2K1N - chains C and D of the 6 polymer chains in the assembly; structure by solution NMR.

[Chain C (and D)]
Protein: AbrB family transcriptional regulator
From: Bacillus subtilis
Notes: fragment: sequence database residues 3-57; chain D of this document is another copy of the same molecule, construct and numbering; everything in this record applies to it too
Reference sequence: A0A063X7Z2 (A0A063X7Z2_BACIU); residues 1-55 here = UniProt positions 1-55
Sequence (55 residues; numbered 1 to 55; the number before each row is that of its first residue):
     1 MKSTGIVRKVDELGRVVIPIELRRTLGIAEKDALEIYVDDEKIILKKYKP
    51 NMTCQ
From the paper describing this entry:
  - binding site for the 25-nt DNA strand: R8, K9, D11, E12, R15, R23, R24

[How chain C and chain D interact]
Contacting residue pairs - 92 pairs, chain C then chain D:
  S3(C) with I36(D)
  T4(C) with Y37(D); V38(D)
  G5(C) with I36(D); Y37(D)
  I6(C) with L34(D); E35(D); I36(D)
  V7(C) with A33(D); L34(D)
  R8(C) with A33(D); L34(D); I36(D)
  K9(C) with D32(D)
  V10(C) with A29(D); E30(D); K31(D); D32(D); A33(D); L34(D)
  D11(C) with E30(D); K31(D)
  E12(C) with E30(D); K31(D)
  G14(C) with I18(D); R23(D)
  R15(C) with V10(D); D11(D); R15(D); V16(D); V17(D); I18(D)
  V16(C) with R15(D); V16(D); I18(D)
  V17(C) with G14(D); R15(D); V16(D); I36(D)
  I18(C) with I43(D)
  P19(C) with I36(D)
  L22(C) with Y37(D); V38(D); I43(D)
  R23(C) with L13(D); G14(D)
  L26(C) with I43(D)
  E30(C) with V10(D); D11(D); E12(D)
  K31(C) with D11(D); E12(D)
  D32(C) with R8(D); K9(D); V10(D)
  A33(C) with V7(D); R8(D)
  L34(C) with I6(D); V7(D); R8(D)
  E35(C) with G5(D); I6(D); V7(D)
  I36(C) with S3(D); T4(D); G5(D); I6(D)
  Y37(C) with S3(D); T4(D); G5(D)
  V38(C) with S3(D)
  E41(C) with L26(D); K47(D)
  K42(C) with L45(D); K46(D)
  I43(C) with L22(D); L26(D); I43(D); I44(D); L45(D)
  I44(C) with K42(D); I43(D); I44(D)
  L45(C) with K42(D); I43(D); L45(D)
  K47(C) with E41(D)
  K49(C) with V7(D)
  N51(C) with G5(D); I6(D); V7(D)
  T53(C) with I6(D)
Also at the interface, not in a pair above, chain C (40 interface residues in all): L13, K46, Y48
Also at the interface, not in a pair above, chain D (37 interface residues in all): K2

[In short]
40 residues of chain C and 37 residues of chain D are in contact. The paper reports a binding site for the
25-nt DNA strand at R8(C), K9(C) and D11(C) among others.
Chain C and chain D are both AbrB family transcriptional regulator (Bacillus subtilis); the structure, DNA
bound structure of the N-terminal domain of AbrB, was determined by solution NMR.
